1JWS - chains A and D of the 4 polymer chains in the assembly; structure by X-ray diffraction, 2.60 A resolution.

Chain A:
Name: HLA class II histocompatibility antigen, DR alpha chain
Source organism: Homo sapiens
UniProt: P01903 (2DRA_HUMAN); residues 1-182 here correspond to UniProt positions 26-207 (UniProt number = residue number + 25)
Sequence (182 residues; numbered 1 to 182; the number before each row is that of its first residue):
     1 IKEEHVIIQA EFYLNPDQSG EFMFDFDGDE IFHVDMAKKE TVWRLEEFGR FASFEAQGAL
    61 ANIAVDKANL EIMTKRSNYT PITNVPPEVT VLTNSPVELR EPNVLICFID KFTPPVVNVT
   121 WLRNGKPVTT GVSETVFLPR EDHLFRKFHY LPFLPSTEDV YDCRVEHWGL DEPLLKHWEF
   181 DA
Unresolved in the structure: 1-2
UniProt features mapped onto this chain:
  - region: E179 to A182 (Connecting peptide)
  - site: Q9 (Self- and pathogen-derived peptide antigen), G49 (Self-peptide antigen), F51 (Self- and pathogen-derived peptide antigen), A52 (Self-peptide antigen), S53 (Self- and pathogen-derived peptide antigen), E55 (Pathogen-derived peptide antigen), N62 (Self- and pathogen-derived peptide antigen), N69 (Pathogen-derived peptide antigen), R76 (Self- and pathogen-derived peptide antigen)
  - glycosylation (N-linked (GlcNAc...) asparagine): N78, N118
Disulfides: C107-C163

Chain D:
Name: Enterotoxin type C-3
Source organism: Staphylococcus aureus
UniProt: P0A0L5 (ENTC3_STAAU); residues 1-239 here correspond to UniProt positions 28-266 (UniProt number = residue number + 27)
Sequence (239 residues; numbered 1 to 239; the number before each row is that of its first residue):
     1 ESQPDPMPDD LHKSSEFTGT MGNMKYLYDD HYVSATKVKS VDGMFNWDLI YNISDKKLKN
    61 YDKVKTELLN EDLAKKYKDE VVDVYGSNYY VNCYFSSKDN VGKVTGGKTC MYGGITKHEG
   121 NHFDNGNLQN VLVRVYENKR NTISFEVQTD KKSVTAQELD IKARNFLINK KNLYEFNSSP
   181 YETGYIKFIE NNGNTFWYDM MPAPGDKFDQ SKYLMMYNDN KTVDSKSVKI EVHLTTKNG
Unresolved in the structure: 99-105
Sequence notes: engineered mutation G43 (Lys70 in P0A0L5), M44 (Phe71 in P0A0L5), F45 (Leu72 in P0A0L5), N46 (Ala73 in P0A0L5), W47 (His74 in P0A0L5)
UniProt features mapped onto this chain:
  - binding site (Zn(2+)): D9, D83, H118, H122
Disulfides: C93-C110

Chain A / chain D interface:
Pairs across the interface (34):
  Y13(A) - M44(D)  hydrogen bond (side chain-backbone)
  D17(A) - N46(D)  hydrogen bond (backbone-side chain)
  Q18(A) - G43(D)
  Q18(A) - M44(D)
  Q18(A) - F45(D)
  Q18(A) - N46(D)  hydrogen bond (backbone-side chain)
  G20(A) - F45(D)
  M36(A) - F45(D)  hydrophobic
  M36(A) - W47(D)
  A37(A) - W47(D)  hydrophobic
  A37(A) - M215(D)
  K39(A) - E67(D)  salt bridge
  K39(A) - Y89(D)  hydrogen bond
  K39(A) - Y112(D)  hydrogen bond
  K39(A) - S211(D)  hydrogen bond
  K39(A) - M215(D)
  Q57(A) - N92(D)
  Q57(A) - Y94(D)
  L60(A) - F45(D)  hydrophobic
  L60(A) - Y94(D)  hydrophobic
  A61(A) - Y94(D)
  I63(A) - M44(D)
  I63(A) - F45(D)  hydrophobic
  A64(A) - M44(D)  hydrophobic
  A64(A) - F95(D)
  A64(A) - S96(D)
  K67(A) - D42(D)  salt bridge
  K67(A) - G43(D)  hydrogen bond (side chain-backbone)
  K67(A) - M44(D)
  K67(A) - S96(D)
  K67(A) - S97(D)
  K67(A) - K98(D)
  A68(A) - S96(D)  hydrogen bond (backbone-side chain)
  E71(A) - K98(D)
Also at the interface, not in a pair above, chain A (18 interface residues in all): S19, K38, E40
Also at the interface, not in a pair above, chain D (19 interface residues in all): D209, K212
The authors on this interface:
  - pairs named by the authors: N46(D)-D17(A)
  - interface residues, chain D: G43(D), F45(D), W47(D)

Summary:
18 residues of chain A and 19 residues of chain D are in contact; the contacts include 8 hydrogen bonds and 2
salt bridges. Polar pairs include K39(A)-E67(D), K67(A)-D42(D) and Y13(A)-M44(D). The authors report a contact
between N46(D) and D17(A). UniProt lists 4 Zn2+-binding residues on chain D. The paper reports interface
residues G43(D), F45(D) and W47(D).
Chain A is HLA class II histocompatibility antigen, DR alpha chain (Homo sapiens) and chain D is Enterotoxin
type C-3 (Staphylococcus aureus); the structure, Crystal Structure of the Complex of the MHC Class II Molecule
HLA-DR1 (HA peptide 306-318) with ..., was determined by X-ray diffraction together with 1JWM and 1JWU from
the same study.
